6T2O - chain AAA; structure by X-ray diffraction, 2.05 A resolution.

Chain AAA:
Name: Glycosyl hydrolase family 16
Organism: Bacteroides caccae ATCC 43185
UniProtKB: A5ZIF0 (A5ZIF0_9BACE); residues 22-280 here = UniProt positions 22-280
Chain sequence (282 residues; each row starts with the number of its first residue; numbers below 1 keep their minus sign (Met-1 is residue -1)):
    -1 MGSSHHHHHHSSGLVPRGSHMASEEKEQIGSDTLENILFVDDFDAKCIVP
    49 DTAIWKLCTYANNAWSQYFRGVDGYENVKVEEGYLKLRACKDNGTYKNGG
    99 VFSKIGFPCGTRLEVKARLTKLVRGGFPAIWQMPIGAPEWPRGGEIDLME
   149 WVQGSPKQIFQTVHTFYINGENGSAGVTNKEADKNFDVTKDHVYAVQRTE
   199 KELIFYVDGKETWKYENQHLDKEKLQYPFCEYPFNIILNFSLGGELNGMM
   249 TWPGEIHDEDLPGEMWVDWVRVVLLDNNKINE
Not modelled in the structure: -1 to 33, 275-280
Sequence notes: initiating methionine (-1); expression tag (0-21)
Disulfides: Cys107-Cys228
Bound ions: Ca2+: Asp40, Gly81, Asp266

Overview:
Asp40, Gly81 and Asp266 form the Ca2+ site.
Chain AAA is Glycosyl hydrolase family 16 (Bacteroides caccae ATCC 43185); the structure, Prominent members of
the human gut microbiota express endo-acting O-glycanases to initiate mucin breakdown, was determined by X-ray
diffraction, deposited together with 6T2N, 6T2P, 6T2Q, 6T2R and 6T2S.
